Entry 1FPE (X-ray diffraction, 2.20 A resolution); this record covers chains A and B.

# Chain A (and B)
Name: Fructose 1,6-bisphosphatase
Organism: Sus scrofa
Notes: EC 3.1.3.11; chain B of this document is another copy of the same molecule, construct and numbering; everything in this record applies to it too
UniProtKB: P00636 (F16P_PIG); numbering as in UniProt (aligned over 1-335)
Amino-acid sequence (335 residues; numbered 1 to 335; the number before each row is that of its first residue):
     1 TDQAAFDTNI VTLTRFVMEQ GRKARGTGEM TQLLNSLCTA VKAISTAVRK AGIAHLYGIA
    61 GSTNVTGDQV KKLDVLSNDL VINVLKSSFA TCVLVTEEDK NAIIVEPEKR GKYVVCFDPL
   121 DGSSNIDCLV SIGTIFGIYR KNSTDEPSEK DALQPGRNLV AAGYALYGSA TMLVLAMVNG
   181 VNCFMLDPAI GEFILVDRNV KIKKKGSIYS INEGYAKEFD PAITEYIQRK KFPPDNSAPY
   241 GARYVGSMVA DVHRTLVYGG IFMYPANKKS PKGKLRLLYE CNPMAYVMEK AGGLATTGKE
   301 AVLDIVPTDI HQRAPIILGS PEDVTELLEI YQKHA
Disordered / not traced: 1-8, 62-71
Construct notes: conflict Gln20 (Glu in P00636), Thr96 (Ser in P00636), Asn199 (Asp in P00636)
Metal / ion sites: Mn2+ site 1: Glu97, Asp118, Asp121, Glu280 (together with 2,5-anhydro-1,6-di-O-phosphono-D-glucitol); Mn2+ site 2 near Asp118 (its only coordinating residue here)
Small-molecule neighbours:
  - 2,5-anhydro-1,6-di-O-phosphono-D-glucitol (AHG): Glu97, Asp118, Leu120, Asp121, Gly122, Ser123, Ser124, Asn212, Tyr215, Tyr244, Gly246, Ser247, Met248, Phe262, Tyr264, Lys274, Leu275, Arg276, Glu280
  - adenosine monophosphate (AMP): Val17, Gln20, Gly21, Ala24, Gly26, Thr27, Gly28, Glu29, Met30, Thr31, Leu34, Lys112, Tyr113, Arg140, Val160, Met177
UniProt features mapped onto this chain:
  - binding site (Mg(2+)): Glu98

# How chain A and chain B interact
Residue-residue contacts (98):
  Asn9(A) - Gly58(B)
  Ile10(A) - Ala54(B)
  Ile10(A) - Tyr57(B)
  Ile10(A) - Gly58(B)
  Val48(A) - Ser169(B)
  Val48(A) - Ala170(B)
  Arg49(A) - Gly168(B)  hydrogen bond (side chain-backbone)
  Arg49(A) - Ser169(B)  hydrogen bond (side chain-backbone)
  Arg49(A) - Leu186(B)
  Arg49(A) - Pro188(B)
  Lys50(A) - Ala170(B)
  Lys50(A) - Asp187(B)
  Ala51(A) - Asp187(B)
  Ala51(A) - Pro188(B)
  Gly52(A) - Asp187(B)  hydrogen bond (backbone-side chain)
  Gly52(A) - Ala189(B)
  Ile53(A) - Asp187(B)  hydrogen bond (backbone-side chain)
  Ala54(A) - Ile10(B)
  Ala54(A) - Asp187(B)  hydrogen bond (backbone-side chain)
  Ala54(A) - Ile190(B)  hydrophobic
  Tyr57(A) - Ile10(B)
  Tyr57(A) - Ile194(B)  hydrophobic
  Tyr57(A) - Val196(B)
  Ile59(A) - Ile10(B)  hydrophobic
  Ile59(A) - Ile190(B)  hydrophobic
  Asp127(A) - Val257(B)
  Cys128(A) - His253(B)
  Cys128(A) - Val257(B)  hydrophobic
  Cys128(A) - Tyr258(B)  hydrophobic
  Leu129(A) - Gly168(B)
  Leu129(A) - Ser169(B)  hydrogen bond (backbone-backbone)
  Leu129(A) - Ala170(B)
  Leu129(A) - Met172(B)  hydrophobic
  Val130(A) - Ser169(B)  hydrogen bond (backbone-side chain)
  Ser131(A) - Ser131(B)
  Leu166(A) - Leu129(B)  hydrophobic
  Tyr167(A) - Ser169(B)
  Gly168(A) - Arg49(B)  hydrogen bond (backbone-side chain)
  Gly168(A) - Leu129(B)
  Gly168(A) - Gly168(B)
  Ser169(A) - Val48(B)
  Ser169(A) - Arg49(B)  hydrogen bond (backbone-side chain)
  Ser169(A) - Leu129(B)  hydrogen bond (backbone-backbone)
  Ser169(A) - Val130(B)
  Ser169(A) - Tyr167(B)
  Ala170(A) - Val48(B)
  Ala170(A) - Lys50(B)
  Ala170(A) - Leu129(B)
  Met172(A) - Leu129(B)  hydrophobic
  Met185(A) - Ile53(B)  hydrophobic
  Asp187(A) - Lys50(B)
  Asp187(A) - Ala51(B)
  Asp187(A) - Gly52(B)  hydrogen bond (side chain-backbone)
  Asp187(A) - Ile53(B)  hydrogen bond (side chain-backbone)
  Asp187(A) - Ala54(B)  hydrogen bond (side chain-backbone)
  Pro188(A) - Arg49(B)
  Pro188(A) - Lys50(B)
  Ala189(A) - Gly52(B)
  Ile190(A) - Ala54(B)  hydrophobic
  Ile190(A) - Ile59(B)  hydrophobic
  Ile194(A) - Tyr57(B)  hydrophobic
  Val196(A) - Tyr57(B)
  Tyr209(A) - Glu213(B)
  Asn212(A) - Gly241(B)
  Asn212(A) - Ala242(B)  hydrogen bond (side chain-backbone)
  Asn212(A) - Arg243(B)
  Glu213(A) - Tyr209(B)
  Glu213(A) - Glu213(B)
  Glu213(A) - Lys231(B)  salt bridge
  Gly214(A) - Pro239(B)
  Gly214(A) - Tyr240(B)
  Gly214(A) - Ala242(B)
  Ala216(A) - Lys231(B)
  Lys217(A) - Lys231(B)
  Lys217(A) - Phe232(B)
  Lys217(A) - Asn236(B)
  Lys231(A) - Glu213(B)  salt bridge
  Lys231(A) - Ala216(B)
  Lys231(A) - Lys217(B)
  Lys231(A) - Lys231(B)
  Phe232(A) - Lys217(B)
  Pro239(A) - Gly214(B)
  Tyr240(A) - Gly214(B)
  Gly241(A) - Asn212(B)
  Ala242(A) - Asn212(B)  hydrogen bond (backbone-side chain)
  Ala242(A) - Gly214(B)
  Ala242(A) - Tyr244(B)
  Arg243(A) - Asn212(B)
  Arg243(A) - Tyr244(B)
  Arg243(A) - Val245(B)
  Arg243(A) - Gly246(B)
  Tyr244(A) - Ala242(B)
  Tyr244(A) - Arg243(B)
  Tyr244(A) - Tyr244(B)  hydrogen bond (backbone-backbone)
  Val245(A) - Arg243(B)
  Gly246(A) - Arg243(B)
  His253(A) - Cys128(B)
  Val257(A) - Asp127(B)
Also at the interface, not in a pair above, chain A (54 interface residues in all): Gly58, Ile132, Leu186, Leu195, Pro233, Arg254, Tyr258
Also at the interface, not in a pair above, chain B (53 interface residues in all): Ile132, Leu166, Met185, Leu195, Arg254

# Overview
The interface between chain A and chain B involves 54 residues on one side and 53 on the other, with 16
hydrogen bonds and 2 salt bridges. Among the polar pairs are Glu213(A)-Lys231(B), Arg49(A)-Gly168(B) and
Arg49(A)-Ser169(B). Chain A binds 2,5-anhydro-1,6-di-O-phosphono-D-glucitol and adenosine monophosphate.
Chain A and chain B are both Fructose 1,6-bisphosphatase (Sus scrofa); the structure, Structural aspects of
the allosteric inhibition of fructose-1,6-bisphosphatase by amp: the binding of both the substrate ..., was
determined by X-ray diffraction, deposited together with 1FPD, 1FPF and 1FPG.
